6QFF - chain A; structure by X-ray diffraction, 1.64 A resolution.

Chain A:
Molecule: Kallikrein-6
Organism: Homo sapiens
Notes: EC 3.4.21.-
UniProt: Q92876 (KLK6_HUMAN); the construct lacks a stretch of the UniProt sequence and is renumbered around it, so the offset changes along the chain: 16-36 = UniProt 22-42; 38-67 = UniProt 43-72; 69-125 = UniProt 73-129; 127-130 = UniProt 130-133; 5 more segments
Amino-acid sequence (222 residues; row label = number of the first residue in the row; note: 10 numbers in that range are skipped by the numbering (no residue carries them; nothing is unmodelled there); a row labelled like 186A-186B holds insertion residues (186A, then the next letters in order)):
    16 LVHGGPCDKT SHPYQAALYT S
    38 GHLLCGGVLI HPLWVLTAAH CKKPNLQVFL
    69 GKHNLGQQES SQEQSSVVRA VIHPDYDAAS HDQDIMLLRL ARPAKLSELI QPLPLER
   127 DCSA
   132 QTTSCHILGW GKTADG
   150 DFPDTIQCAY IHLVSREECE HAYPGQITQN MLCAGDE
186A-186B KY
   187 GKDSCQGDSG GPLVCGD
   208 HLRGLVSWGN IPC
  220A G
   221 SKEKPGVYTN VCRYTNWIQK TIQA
Sequence notes: engineered mutation Gly74 (Arg78 in Q92876), Gln76 (Arg80 in Q92876), Gln132 (Asn134 in Q92876)
UniProt features mapped onto this chain:
  - active site (Charge relay system): His57, Asp102, Ser195
Cystine bridges: Cys22-Cys157, Cys42-Cys58, Cys128-Cys232, Cys136-Cys201, Cys168-Cys182, Cys191-Cys220
Ligand contacts: J08 (4-[(5-phenyl-1H-imidazol-2-yl)methylamino]-2-(pyridin-3-ylmethoxy)benzenecarboximidamide): His57, Tyr94, Ala96, His99, Asp189, Ser190, Cys191, Gln192, Ser195, Val213, Ser214, Trp215, Gly216, Asn217, Ile218, Cys220, Gly226

In short:
Bound to chain A: compound J08. Curated annotation (UniProt) lists 3 active-site residues.
Chain A is Kallikrein-6 (Homo sapiens); the structure, Crystal Structure of Human Kallikrein 6 in complex with
GSK144, was determined by X-ray diffraction, deposited together with 6QFE, 6QFG and 6QFH.
